6YLX - chains f and 1 of the 47 polymer chains in the assembly; structure by electron microscopy, 3.90 A resolution.

== Chain f ==
Molecule: 60S ribosomal protein L33-A
Organism: Saccharomyces cerevisiae
UniProtKB: P05744 (RL33A_YEAST); residues 1-107 here = UniProt positions 1-107
Sequence (107 residues; row label = number of the first residue in the row):
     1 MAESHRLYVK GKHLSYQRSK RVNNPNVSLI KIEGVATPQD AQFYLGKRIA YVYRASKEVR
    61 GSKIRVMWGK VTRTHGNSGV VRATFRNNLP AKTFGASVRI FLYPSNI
Disordered / not traced: 1
Curated features (UniProtKB/Swiss-Prot):
  - modified residue: Ala2 (N-acetylalanine)
  - cross-link: Lys47 (Glycyl lysine isopeptide (Lys-Gly) (interchain with G-Cter in ubiquitin))

== Chain 1 ==
Molecule: 25S rRNA
Organism: Saccharomyces cerevisiae
Sequence (3396 nucleotides; numbered 1 to 3396; the number before each row is that of its first residue):
     1 GUUUGACCUC AAAUCAGGUA GGAGUACCCG CUGAACUUAA GCAUAUCAAU AAGCGGAGGA
    61 AAAGAAACCA ACCGGGAUUG CCUUAGUAAC GGCGAGUGAA GCGGCAAAAG CUCAAAUUUG
   121 AAAUCUGGUA CCUUCGGUGC CCGAGUUGUA AUUUGGAGAG GGCAACUUUG GGGCCGUUCC
   181 UUGUCUAUGU UCCUUGGAAC AGGACGUCAU AGAGGGUGAG AAUCCCGUGU GGCGAGGAGU
   241 GCGGUUCUUU GUAAAGUGCC UUCGAAGAGU CGAGUUGUUU GGGAAUGCAG CUCUAAGUGG
   301 GUGGUAAAUU CCAUCUAAAG CUAAAUAUUG GCGAGAGACC GAUAGCGAAC AAGUACAGUG
   361 AUGGAAAGAU GAAAAGAACU UUGAAAAGAG AGUGAAAAAG UACGUGAAAU UGUUGAAAGG
   421 GAAGGGCAUU UGAUCAGACA UGGUGUUUUG UGCCCUCUGC UCCUUGUGGG UAGGGGAAUC
   481 UCGCAUUUCA CUGGGCCAGC AUCAGUUUUG GUGGCAGGAU AAAUCCAUAG GAAUGUAGCU
   541 UGCCUCGGUA AGUAUUAUAG CCUGUGGGAA UACUGCCAGC UGGGACUGAG GACUGCGACG
   601 UAAGUCAAGG AUGCUGGCAU AAUGGUUAUA UGCCGCCCGU CUUGAAACAC GGACCAAGGA
   661 GUCUAACGUC UAUGCGAGUG UUUGGGUGUA AAACCCAUAC GCGUAAUGAA AGUGAACGUA
   721 GGUUGGGGCC UCGCAAGAGG UGCACAAUCG ACCGAUCCUG AUGUCUUCGG AUGGAUUUGA
   781 GUAAGAGCAU AGCUGUUGGG ACCCGAAAGA UGGUGAACUA UGCCUGAAUA GGGUGAAGCC
   841 AGAGGAAACU CUGGUGGAGG CUCGUAGCGG UUCUGACGUG CAAAUCGAUC GUCGAAUUUG
   901 GGUAUAGGGG CGAAAGACUA AUCGAACCAU CUAGUAGCUG GUUCCUGCCG AAGUUUCCCU
   961 CAGGAUAGCA GAAGCUCGUA UCAGUUUUAU GAGGUAAAGC GAAUGAUUAG AGGUUCCGGG
  1021 GUCGAAAUGA CCUUGACCUA UUCUCAAACU UUAAAUAUGU AAGAAGUCCU UGUUACUUAA
  1081 UUGAACGUGG ACAUUUGAAU GAAGAGCUUU UAGUGGGCCA UUUUUGGUAA GCAGAACUGG
  1141 CGAUGCGGGA UGAACCGAAC GUAGAGUUAA GGUGCCGGAA UACACGCUCA UCAGACACCA
  1201 CAAAAGGUGU UAGUUCAUCU AGACAGCCGG ACGGUGGCCA UGGAAGUCGG AAUCCGCUAA
  1261 GGAGUGUGUA ACAACUCACC GGCCGAAUGA ACUAGCCCUG AAAAUGGAUG GCGCUCAAGC
  1321 GUGUUACCUA UACUCUACCG UCAGGGUUGA UAUGAUGCCC UGACGAGUAG GCAGGCGUGG
  1381 AGGUCAGUGA CGAAGCCUAG ACCGUAAGGU CGGGUCGAAC GGCCUCUAGU GCAGAUCUUG
  1441 GUGGUAGUAG CAAAUAUUCA AAUGAGAACU UUGAAGACUG AAGUGGGGAA AGGUUCCACG
  1501 UCAACAGCAG UUGGACGUGG GUUAGUCGAU CCUAAGAGAU GGGGAAGCUC CGUUUCAAAG
  1561 GCCUGAUUUU AUGCAGGCCA CCAUCGAAAG GGAAUCCGGU UAAGAUUCCG GAACCUGGAU
  1621 AUGGAUUCUU CACGGUAACG UAACUGAAUG UGGAGACGUC GGCGCGAGCC CUGGGAGGAG
  1681 UUAUCUUUUC UUCUUAACAG CUUAUCACCC CGGAAUUGGU UUAUCCGGAG AUGGGGUCUU
  1741 AUGGCUGGAA GAGGCCAGCA CCUUUGCUGG CUCCGGUGCG CUUGUGACGG CCCGUGAAAA
  1801 UCCACAGGAA GGAAUAGUUU UCAUGCCAGG UCGUACUGAU AACCGCAGCA GGUCUCCAAG
  1861 GUGAACAGCC UCUAGUUGAU AGAAUAAUGU AGAUAAGGGA AGUCGGCAAA AUAGAUCCGU
  1921 AACUUCGGGA UAAGGAUUGG CUCUAAGGGU CGGGUAGUGA GGGCCUUGGU CAGACGCAGC
  1981 GGGCGUGCUU GUGGACUGCU UGGUGGGGCU UGCUCUGCUA GGCGGACUAC UUGCGUGCCU
  2041 UGUUGUAGAC GGCCUUGGUA GGUCUCUUGU AGACCGUCGC UUGCUACAAU UAACGAUCAA
  2101 CUUAGAACUG GUACGGACAA GGGGAAUCUG ACUGUCUAAU UAAAACAUAG CAUUGCGAUG
  2161 GUCAGAAAGU GAUGUUGACG CAAUGUGAUU UCUGCCCAGU GCUCUGAAUG UCAAAGUGAA
  2221 GAAAUUCAAC CAAGCGCGGG UAAACGGCGG GAGUAACUAU GACUCUCUUA AGGUAGCCAA
  2281 AUGCCUCGUC AUCUAAUUAG UGACGCGCAU GAAUGGAUUA ACGAGAUUCC CACUGUCCCU
  2341 AUCUACUAUC UAGCGAAACC ACAGCCAAGG GAACGGGCUU GGCAGAAUCA GCGGGGAAAG
  2401 AAGACCCUGU UGAGCUUGAC UCUAGUUUGA CAUUGUGAAG AGACAUAGAG GGUGUAGAAU
  2461 AAGUGGGAGC UUCGGCGCCA GUGAAAUACC ACUACCUUUA UAGUUUCUUU ACUUAUUCAA
  2521 UGAAGCGGAG CUGGAAUUCA UUUUCCACGU UCUAGCAUUC AAGGUCCCAU UCGGGGCUGA
  2581 UCCGGGUUGA AGACAUUGUC AGGUGGGGAG UUUGGCUGGG GCGGCACAUC UGUUAAACGA
  2641 UAACGCAGAU GUCCUAAGGG GGGCUCAUGG AGAACAGAAA UCUCCAGUAG AACAAAAGGG
  2701 UAAAAGCCCC CUUGAUUUUG AUUUUCAGUG UGAAUACAAA CCAUGAAAGU GUGGCCUAUC
  2761 GAUCCUUUAG UCCCUCGGAA UUUGAGGCUA GAGGUGCCAG AAAAGUUACC ACAGGGAUAA
  2821 CUGGCUUGUG GCAGUCAAGC GUUCAUAGCG ACAUUGCUUU UUGAUUCUUC GAUGUCGGCU
  2881 CUUCCUAUCA UACCGAAGCA GAAUUCGGUA AGCGUUGGAU UGUUCACCCA CUAAUAGGGA
  2941 ACGUGAGCUG GGUUUAGACC GUCGUGAGAC AGGUUAGUUU UACCCUACUG AUGAAUGUUA
  3001 CCGCAAUAGU AAUUGAACUU AGUACGAGAG GAACAGUUCA UUCGGAUAAU UGGUUUUUGC
  3061 GGCUGUCUGA UCAGGCAUUG CCGCGAAGCU ACCAUCCGCU GGAUUAUGGC UGAACGCCUC
  3121 UAAGUCAGAA UCCAUGCUAG AACGCGGUGA UUUCUUUGCU CCACACAAUA UAGAUGGAUA
  3181 CGAAUAAGGC GUCCUUGUGG CGUCGCUGAA CCAUAGCAGG CUAGCAACGG UGCACUUGGC
  3241 GGAAAGGCCU UGGGUGCUUG CUGGCGAAUU GCAAUGUCAU UUUGCGUGGG GAUAAAUCAU
  3301 UUGUAUACGA CUUAGAUGUA CAACGGGGUA UUGUAAGCAG UAGAGUAGCC UUGUUGUUAC
  3361 GAUCUGCUGA GAUUAAGCCU UUGUUGUCUG AUUUGU
Disordered / not traced: 441-493, 1004-1046, 1069-1088, 1954-2092, 2154-2185, 2192-2312, 2372-2375, 2398-2818, 2941-2942, 2954-2980

== Chain f / chain 1 interface ==
Contacting residue pairs (95):
  Ala2(f) - U3214(1)  sugar contact
  Ala2(f) - G3216(1)  phosphate contact
  Ala2(f) - G3219(1)  base contact
  Glu3(f) - U3214(1)  sugar contact
  Ser4(f) - G3176(1)  sugar contact
  His5(f) - G3176(1)  phosphate contact
  His5(f) - A3218(1)  stacking on the base
  His5(f) - G3219(1)  base contact
  Arg6(f) - G3176(1)  salt bridge to the phosphate
  Tyr8(f) - U3175(1)  hydrogen bond to the sugar
  Lys10(f) - U3175(1)  salt bridge to the phosphate
  Ser15(f) - G1178(1)  phosphate contact
  Gln17(f) - U1329(1)  phosphate contact
  Arg18(f) - G1177(1)  sugar contact
  Arg18(f) - G1178(1)  sugar contact
  Arg18(f) - U1329(1)  sugar contact
  Ser19(f) - G1148(1)  phosphate contact
  Ser19(f) - A1330(1)  phosphate contact
  Lys20(f) - G1149(1)  phosphate contact
  Lys20(f) - G1177(1)  hydrogen bond to the base
  Arg21(f) - C633(1)  hydrogen bond to the sugar
  Arg21(f) - C634(1)  sugar contact
  Arg21(f) - G1148(1)  salt bridge to the phosphate
  Arg21(f) - G1149(1)  salt bridge to the phosphate
  Arg21(f) - A1150(1)  phosphate contact
  Arg21(f) - U1151(1)  salt bridge to the phosphate
  Val22(f) - C633(1)  sugar contact
  Asn23(f) - G632(1)  hydrogen bond to the base
  Asn23(f) - C633(1)  base contact
  Gln42(f) - U509(1)  sugar contact
  Gln42(f) - G583(1)  base contact
  Leu45(f) - G584(1)  sugar contact
  Gly46(f) - G584(1)  phosphate contact
  Gly46(f) - A585(1)  phosphate contact
  Arg48(f) - G499(1)  salt bridge to the phosphate
  Tyr53(f) - U430(1)  hydrogen bond to the phosphate
  Tyr53(f) - U431(1)  hydrogen bond to the phosphate
  Arg54(f) - U3171(1)  base contact
  Arg54(f) - U3175(1)  base contact
  Arg54(f) - C3278(1)  salt bridge to the phosphate
  Arg54(f) - A3279(1)  base contact
  Ser56(f) - U3169(1)  hydrogen bond to the phosphate
  Ser56(f) - A3170(1)  hydrogen bond to the phosphate
  Lys57(f) - G432(1)  phosphate contact
  Lys57(f) - A433(1)  salt bridge to the phosphate
  Arg60(f) - A622(1)  hydrogen bond to the sugar
  Ser62(f) - U3275(1)  hydrogen bond to the base
  Ser62(f) - G3276(1)  hydrogen bond to the base
  Ser62(f) - U3277(1)  base contact
  Ile64(f) - U3275(1)  base contact
  Arg65(f) - U431(1)  salt bridge to the phosphate
  Arg65(f) - G432(1)  salt bridge to the phosphate
  Val66(f) - U3275(1)  phosphate contact
  Met67(f) - U430(1)  sugar contact
  Trp68(f) - A3274(1)  phosphate contact
  Trp68(f) - U3275(1)  hydrogen bond to the phosphate
  Thr72(f) - G584(1)  sugar contact
  Thr72(f) - A585(1)  sugar contact
  Arg73(f) - G1166(1)  salt bridge to the phosphate
  Arg73(f) - U1167(1)  salt bridge to the phosphate
  His75(f) - G1178(1)  hydrogen bond to the sugar
  His75(f) - A1179(1)  sugar contact
  His75(f) - C1328(1)  phosphate contact
  Gly76(f) - A1179(1)  phosphate contact
  Gly76(f) - A1180(1)  phosphate contact
  Gly76(f) - C1327(1)  sugar contact
  Asn77(f) - A1179(1)  phosphate contact
  Asn77(f) - A1180(1)  hydrogen bond to the phosphate
  Asn77(f) - A1326(1)  hydrogen bond to the base
  Asn77(f) - C1327(1)  sugar contact
  Ser78(f) - A1180(1)  hydrogen bond to the phosphate
  Arg82(f) - C1328(1)  hydrogen bond to the phosphate
  Arg82(f) - U1329(1)  salt bridge to the phosphate
  Arg86(f) - A498(1)  hydrogen bond to the phosphate
  Arg86(f) - G499(1)  salt bridge to the phosphate
  Asn87(f) - U429(1)  phosphate contact
  Asn87(f) - U430(1)  hydrogen bond to the phosphate
  Asn87(f) - G624(1)  hydrogen bond to the phosphate
  Asn88(f) - A428(1)  hydrogen bond to the sugar
  Asn88(f) - U429(1)  hydrogen bond to the sugar
  Pro90(f) - U429(1)  base contact
  Pro90(f) - U430(1)  sugar contact
  Pro90(f) - U631(1)  base contact
  Ala91(f) - U631(1)  hydrogen bond to the sugar
  Lys92(f) - U631(1)  sugar contact
  Lys92(f) - A3172(1)  base contact
  Lys92(f) - G3173(1)  hydrogen bond to the base
  Thr93(f) - G3173(1)  base contact
  Phe94(f) - A3172(1)  base contact
  Gly95(f) - G3173(1)  hydrogen bond to the base
  Ser97(f) - G3173(1)  sugar contact
  Ser97(f) - A3174(1)  phosphate contact
  Arg99(f) - U3175(1)  hydrogen bond to the base
  Arg99(f) - U3275(1)  hydrogen bond to the sugar
  Asn106(f) - G583(1)  sugar contact
Also at the interface, not in a pair above, chain f (62 interface residues in all): Lys12, Pro25, Asn26, Leu29, Tyr51, Lys63, Lys70, Val71, Thr74, Leu89, Ala96, Phe101, Tyr103
Also at the interface, not in a pair above, chain 1 (61 interface residues in all): C500, G582, C586, C618, U620, U623, G1164, A3168, A3215, A3273

== In short ==
The interface between chain f and chain 1 involves 62 residues on one side and 61 on the other; the contacts
include 27 hydrogen bonds, 14 salt bridges and 1 aromatic stacking contact. Polar contacts include
Lys20(f)-G1177(1), Asn23(f)-G632(1) and Ser62(f)-U3275(1).
Chain f is 60S ribosomal protein L33-A and chain 1 is 25S rRNA, both from Saccharomyces cerevisiae; the
structure, pre-60S State NE1 (TAP-Flag-Nop53), was determined by electron microscopy, deposited together with
6YLE, 6YLF and 6YLY.
